7DF4 - chains C and D of the 4 polymer chains in the assembly; structure by electron microscopy, 3.80 A resolution.

[Chain C (and D)]
Molecule: Spike glycoprotein
From: Severe acute respiratory syndrome coronavirus 2
Notes: chain D of this document is another copy of the same molecule, construct and numbering; everything in this record applies to it too
Reference sequence: P0DTC2 (SPIKE_SARS2); residue numbers follow UniProt; this construct covers 1-1208
Chain sequence (1261 residues; numbered 1 to 1261; the number before each row is that of its first residue):
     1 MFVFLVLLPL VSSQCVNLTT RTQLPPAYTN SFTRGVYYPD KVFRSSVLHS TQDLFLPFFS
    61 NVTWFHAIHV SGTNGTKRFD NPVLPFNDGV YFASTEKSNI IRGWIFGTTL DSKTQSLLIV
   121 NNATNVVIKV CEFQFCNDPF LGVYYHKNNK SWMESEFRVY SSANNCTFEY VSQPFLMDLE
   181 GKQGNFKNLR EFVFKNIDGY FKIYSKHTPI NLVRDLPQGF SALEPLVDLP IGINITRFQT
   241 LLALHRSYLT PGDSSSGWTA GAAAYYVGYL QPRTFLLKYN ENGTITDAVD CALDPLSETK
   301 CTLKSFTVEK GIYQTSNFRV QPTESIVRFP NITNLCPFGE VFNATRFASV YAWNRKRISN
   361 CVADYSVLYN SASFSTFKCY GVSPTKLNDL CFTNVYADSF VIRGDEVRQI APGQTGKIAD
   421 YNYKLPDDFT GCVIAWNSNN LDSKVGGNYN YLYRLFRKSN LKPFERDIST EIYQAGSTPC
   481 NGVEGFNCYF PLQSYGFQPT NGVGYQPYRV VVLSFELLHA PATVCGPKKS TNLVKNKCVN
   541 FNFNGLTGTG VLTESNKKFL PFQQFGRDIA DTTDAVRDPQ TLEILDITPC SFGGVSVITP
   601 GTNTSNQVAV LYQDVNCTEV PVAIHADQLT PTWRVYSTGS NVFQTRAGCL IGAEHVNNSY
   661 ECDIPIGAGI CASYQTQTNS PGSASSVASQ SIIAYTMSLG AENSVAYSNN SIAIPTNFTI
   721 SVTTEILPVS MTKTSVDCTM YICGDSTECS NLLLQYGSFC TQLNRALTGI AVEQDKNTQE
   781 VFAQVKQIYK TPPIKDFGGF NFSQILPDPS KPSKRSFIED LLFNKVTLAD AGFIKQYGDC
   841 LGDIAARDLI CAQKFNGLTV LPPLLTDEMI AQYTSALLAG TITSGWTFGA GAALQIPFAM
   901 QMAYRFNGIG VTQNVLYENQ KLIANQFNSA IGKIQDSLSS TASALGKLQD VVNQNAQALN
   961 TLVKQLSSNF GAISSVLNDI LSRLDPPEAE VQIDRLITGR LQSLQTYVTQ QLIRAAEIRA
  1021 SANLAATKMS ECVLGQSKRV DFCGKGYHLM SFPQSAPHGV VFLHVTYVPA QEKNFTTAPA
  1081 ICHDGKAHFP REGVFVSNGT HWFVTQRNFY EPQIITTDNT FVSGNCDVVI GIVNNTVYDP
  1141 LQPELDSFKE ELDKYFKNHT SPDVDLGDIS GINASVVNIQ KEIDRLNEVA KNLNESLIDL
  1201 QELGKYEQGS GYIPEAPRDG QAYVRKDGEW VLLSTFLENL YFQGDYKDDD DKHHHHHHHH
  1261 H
Unresolved in the structure: 1-15, 70-76, 248-254, 621-640, 677-688, 828-848, 1148-1261 (chain D: 1-13, 70-76, 248-254, 621-640, 677-688, 828-847, 1148-1261)
Disulfides: Cys131-Cys166, Cys291-Cys301, Cys336-Cys361, Cys379-Cys432, Cys391-Cys525, Cys480-Cys488, Cys538-Cys590, Cys617-Cys649, Cys662-Cys671, Cys738-Cys760, Cys743-Cys749, Cys1032-Cys1043, Cys1082-Cys1126
Covalently attached groups: N-acetylglucosamine (NAG) linked to Asn17, Asn61, Asn122, Asn149, Asn165, Asn234, Asn282, Asn331, Asn343, Asn603, Asn616, Asn657, Asn709, Asn717, Asn801, Asn1074, Asn1098, Asn1134
Construct notes: engineered mutation Gly682 (Arg in P0DTC2), Ser683 (Arg in P0DTC2), Ser685 (Arg in P0DTC2), Pro986 (Lys in P0DTC2), Pro987 (Val in P0DTC2); expression tag (1209-1261)
Reported in the primary citation:
  - self-association interface (contacts with another copy of this molecule); pairs are residue here / residue on that copy: Phe486-Tyr369 (pi stacking)
  - mutagenesis - Q498A, V503A: unchanged binding to Angiotensin-converting enzyme 2
  - post-translational modification sites: Asn165

[How chain C and chain D interact]
Contacting residue pairs (185; chain C residue first):
  Thr302(C) - Arg765(D)  hydrogen bond (backbone-side chain)
  Gln314(C) - Ser735(D)  hydrogen bond
  Asn317(C) - Asp737(D)  hydrogen bond
  Asn317(C) - Met740(D)
  Arg355(C) - Tyr200(D)
  Arg355(C) - Ile231(D)
  Arg355(C) - Gly232(D)
  Arg357(C) - Phe168(D)
  Gly381(C) - Arg983(D)
  Gly381(C) - Leu984(D)
  Val382(C) - Arg983(D)
  Ser383(C) - Arg983(D)  hydrogen bond (backbone-backbone)
  Ser383(C) - Asp985(D)  hydrogen bond
  Lys386(C) - Ser982(D)
  Leu390(C) - Ser982(D)
  Leu390(C) - Arg983(D)
  Tyr396(C) - Tyr200(D)
  Tyr396(C) - Pro230(D)
  Arg403(C) - Ala372(D)
  Gln409(C) - Phe377(D)  hydrogen bond (side chain-backbone)
  Thr415(C) - Tyr369(D)
  Thr415(C) - Pro384(D)
  Thr415(C) - Thr385(D)
  Asp420(C) - Tyr369(D)
  Asp420(C) - Thr385(D)
  Leu455(C) - Asn370(D)
  Phe456(C) - Asn370(D)
  Arg466(C) - Gln115(D)
  Val503(C) - Val503(D)  hydrophobic
  Glu516(C) - Tyr200(D)  hydrogen bond
  Leu517(C) - Asp979(D)
  Leu517(C) - Arg983(D)
  Pro521(C) - Lys41(D)
  Thr547(C) - Asn978(D)
  Thr547(C) - Ser982(D)
  Gly548(C) - Asn978(D)
  Thr549(C) - Asp745(D)
  Lys557(C) - Phe43(D)
  Lys558(C) - Asn282(D)
  Phe559(C) - Phe43(D)  hydrophobic
  Leu560(C) - Tyr38(D)  hydrophobic
  Leu560(C) - Glu224(D)
  Phe562(C) - Tyr38(D)  hydrophobic
  Phe562(C) - Lys41(D)
  Phe562(C) - Glu224(D)
  Phe562(C) - Pro225(D)
  Gln563(C) - Lys41(D)
  Gln563(C) - Phe43(D)
  Gln564(C) - Lys41(D)  hydrogen bond (backbone-backbone)
  Phe565(C) - Val42(D)
  Phe565(C) - Phe43(D)  hydrogen bond (backbone-backbone)
  Gly566(C) - Phe43(D)
  Arg567(C) - Val42(D)
  Arg567(C) - Phe43(D)  hydrogen bond (backbone-backbone)
  Arg567(C) - Arg44(D)
  Asp568(C) - Arg44(D)  hydrogen bond (backbone-side chain)
  Ile569(C) - Val47(D)  hydrophobic
  Ile569(C) - Leu849(D)  hydrophobic
  Ala570(C) - Asn856(D)
  Ala570(C) - Val963(D)  hydrophobic
  Ala570(C) - Ser967(D)
  Asp571(C) - Arg44(D)  salt bridge
  Asp571(C) - Ser967(D)
  Ser591(C) - Met740(D)
  Gln613(C) - Leu861(D)
  Asp614(C) - Lys854(D)  salt bridge
  Asp614(C) - Val860(D)
  Arg646(C) - Thr866(D)
  Pro665(C) - Leu864(D)  hydrophobic
  Ile666(C) - Leu864(D)
  Gly667(C) - Leu864(D)
  Ala668(C) - Pro863(D)  hydrogen bond (backbone-backbone)
  Ala668(C) - Thr866(D)
  Gly669(C) - Leu864(D)  hydrogen bond (backbone-backbone)
  Gly669(C) - Thr866(D)
  Gly669(C) - Met869(D)
  Thr696(C) - Met869(D)
  Met697(C) - Leu864(D)  hydrophobic
  Met697(C) - Leu865(D)  hydrophobic
  Met697(C) - Met869(D)  hydrophobic
  Leu699(C) - Ile788(D)
  Leu699(C) - Met869(D)  hydrophobic
  Leu699(C) - Gln872(D)
  Leu699(C) - Tyr873(D)
  Gly700(C) - Lys786(D)
  Ala701(C) - Lys786(D)  hydrogen bond (backbone-backbone)
  Ala701(C) - Gln787(D)
  Ala701(C) - Ile788(D)  hydrogen bond (backbone-backbone)
  Glu702(C) - Ile788(D)
  Glu702(C) - Lys790(D)  salt bridge
  Asn703(C) - Gln787(D)  hydrogen bond
  Asn703(C) - Ile788(D)  hydrogen bond (backbone-backbone)
  Asn703(C) - Tyr789(D)
  Asn703(C) - Lys790(D)
  Val705(C) - Thr883(D)
  Ala706(C) - Thr883(D)
  Ala706(C) - Gln895(D)  hydrogen bond (backbone-side chain)
  Tyr707(C) - Asp796(D)
  Tyr707(C) - Gln895(D)
  Tyr707(C) - Ile896(D)
  Tyr707(C) - Pro897(D)  hydrophobic
  Tyr707(C) - Phe898(D)  hydrogen bond (side chain-backbone)
  Ser708(C) - Gln895(D)
  Ser708(C) - Pro897(D)
  Asn709(C) - Asp796(D)
  Asn709(C) - Pro897(D)
  Ser711(C) - Gln895(D)
  Ser711(C) - Pro897(D)
  Ile712(C) - Gln895(D)
  Ile712(C) - Ile896(D)  hydrophobic
  Ile712(C) - Pro897(D)
  Ile712(C) - Met900(D)  hydrophobic
  Ala713(C) - Leu894(D)
  Ala713(C) - Gln895(D)  hydrogen bond (backbone-backbone)
  Pro715(C) - Leu894(D)  hydrophobic
  Thr961(C) - Ser758(D)
  Thr961(C) - Gln762(D)  hydrogen bond
  Gln965(C) - Tyr756(D)  hydrogen bond (side chain-backbone)
  Gln965(C) - Gly757(D)
  Gln965(C) - Ser758(D)  hydrogen bond
  Gln965(C) - Phe759(D)
  Ser968(C) - Gln755(D)
  Ser968(C) - Gly757(D)  hydrogen bond (side chain-backbone)
  Asn969(C) - Gln755(D)  hydrogen bond (backbone-backbone)
  Phe970(C) - Gln755(D)  hydrogen bond (backbone-backbone)
  Phe970(C) - Tyr756(D)
  Phe970(C) - Phe759(D)  hydrophobic
  Gly971(C) - Gln755(D)
  Gly971(C) - Tyr756(D)
  Asp985(C) - Gly413(D)
  Pro986(C) - Asp427(D)
  Pro987(C) - Gly413(D)
  Pro987(C) - Asp427(D)
  Gly999(C) - Phe759(D)
  Gln1002(C) - Phe759(D)
  Gln1002(C) - Thr998(D)
  Gln1002(C) - Gln1002(D)
  Ser1003(C) - Phe759(D)
  Thr1006(C) - Gln1005(D)  hydrogen bond
  Thr1009(C) - Thr1009(D)
  Gln1010(C) - Gln762(D)
  Ile1013(C) - Leu1012(D)  hydrophobic
  Ile1013(C) - Ile1013(D)  hydrophobic
  Arg1014(C) - Glu773(D)  salt bridge
  Glu1017(C) - Glu773(D)
  Glu1017(C) - Arg1019(D)  salt bridge
  Lys1038(C) - Lys1038(D)
  Arg1039(C) - Thr1027(D)
  Arg1039(C) - Glu1031(D)  salt bridge
  Arg1039(C) - Arg1039(D)
  Val1040(C) - Ser1030(D)
  Val1040(C) - Glu1031(D)
  Val1040(C) - Gly1035(D)
  Asp1041(C) - Gly889(D)
  Asp1041(C) - Ser1030(D)
  Asp1041(C) - Leu1034(D)
  Lys1045(C) - Gly889(D)
  Gly1046(C) - Ala890(D)
  Tyr1047(C) - Trp886(D)  hydrogen bond
  Tyr1047(C) - Ala890(D)  hydrophobic
  Val1068(C) - Ala890(D)
  Pro1069(C) - Ala890(D)
  Glu1072(C) - Leu894(D)
  Thr1077(C) - Met900(D)
  Ala1078(C) - Met900(D)
  Pro1079(C) - Met900(D)
  Pro1079(C) - Tyr917(D)
  Phe1089(C) - Gln913(D)
  Phe1089(C) - Asn914(D)
  Pro1090(C) - Gln913(D)  hydrogen bond (backbone-side chain)
  Arg1107(C) - Trp886(D)
  Arg1107(C) - Met900(D)
  Arg1107(C) - Tyr904(D)
  Arg1107(C) - Gln913(D)
  Phe1121(C) - Thr912(D)
  Phe1121(C) - Asn914(D)
  Ser1123(C) - Asn914(D)  hydrogen bond
  Ser1123(C) - Glu918(D)
  Ser1123(C) - Glu1111(D)  hydrogen bond
  Gly1124(C) - Glu918(D)
  Val1128(C) - Glu918(D)
  Val1129(C) - Tyr917(D)  hydrophobic
  Leu1141(C) - Leu1141(D)  hydrophobic
  Leu1141(C) - Glu1144(D)
  Leu1145(C) - Glu1144(D)
Also at the interface, not in a pair above, chain C (122 interface residues in all): Leu303, Tyr380, Pro384, Asp405, Lys417, Tyr421, His519, Ala520, Thr588, Pro589, Ala647, Ile670, Gln957, Tyr1067, Asn1074, Val1094, Ile1130
Also at the interface, not in a pair above, chain D (115 interface residues in all): Asp40, Ser45, Gly199, Gly283, Ser375, Thr739, Ala766, Pro792, Phe855, Thr859, Pro862, Ile882, Thr887, Gly891, Ala892, Ala893, Ala899, Lys921, Gln1036, Leu1145

[Summary]
Chain C and chain D form an interface of 122 and 115 residues respectively, with 31 hydrogen bonds and 6 salt
bridges. Polar contacts include Asp571(C)-Arg44(D), Asp614(C)-Lys854(D) and Glu702(C)-Lys790(D). From the
paper: Q498A and V503A of chain C leave binding to Angiotensin-converting enzyme 2 unchanged; a modification
site at Asn165(C).
Both chains are Spike glycoprotein (Severe acute respiratory syndrome coronavirus 2). Entry 7DF4 (SARS-CoV-2
S-ACE2 complex) was determined by electron microscopy together with 7DF3 and 7DK3 from the same study.
